PDB entry 1MKO | X-ray diffraction, 2.18 A resolution | chains A and C of the 4 polymer chains in the assembly

[Chain A (and C)]
Molecule: Hemoglobin alpha chain
Organism: Homo sapiens
Notes: chain C of this document is another copy of the same molecule, construct and numbering; everything in this record applies to it too
UniProt: P69905 (HBA_HUMAN); residue numbers follow UniProt; this construct covers 1-141
Amino-acid sequence (141 residues; numbered 1 to 141; the number before each row is that of its first residue):
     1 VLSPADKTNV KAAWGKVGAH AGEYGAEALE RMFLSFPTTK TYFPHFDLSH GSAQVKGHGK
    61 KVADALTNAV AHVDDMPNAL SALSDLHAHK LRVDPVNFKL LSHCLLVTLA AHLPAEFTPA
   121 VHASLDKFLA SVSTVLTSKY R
Bound ions: heme Fe: H87 (together with carbon monoxide)
Residues lining bound ligands:
  - carbon monoxide (CMO): L29, F43, H58, V62, H87, L101
  - heme (HEM): M32, T39, Y42, F43, F46, H58, K61, V62, A65, L66, L83, L86, H87, L91, V93, N97, F98, L101, L105, V132, L136
UniProt features mapped onto this chain:
  - site: K61 (Not glycated)
  - natural variant: D6 (A6D: In J-Toronto; this construct carries the variant), A13 (A13D: In J-Paris 1/J-Aljezur), E27 (A27E: In Shenyang; this construct carries the variant), K61 (K61N: In Zambia; deletion: In Clinic), D64 (A64D: In Pontoise; this construct carries the variant), D75 (D75A: In Lille; D75G: In Chapel Hill; D75N: In G-Pest), A111 (A111D: In Petah Tikva)

[Interface between chain A and chain C]
Residue-residue contacts - 9 pairs, chain A then chain C:
  V1(A) with K139(C)
  S138(A) with V1(C)
  K139(A) with V1(C); K127(C), hydrogen bond (backbone-side chain)
  Y140(A) with V1(C), hydrophobic; S3(C)
  R141(A) with S3(C), hydrogen bond; P4(C); D6(C), salt bridge
Interface residues without a listed pair, chain A (8 interface residues in all): S3, D6, K127
Interface residues without a listed pair, chain C (8 interface residues in all): L2, Y140

[Overview]
The chain A/chain C interface involves 8 residues from each chain; the contacts include 2 hydrogen bonds and 1
salt bridge. Polar contacts include R141(A)-D6(C), K139(A)-K127(C) and R141(A)-S3(C). Chain A binds carbon
monoxide and heme.
Both chains are Hemoglobin alpha chain (Homo sapiens). Entry 1MKO (A Fourth Quaternary Structure of Human
Hemoglobin A at 2.18 A Resolution) was determined by X-ray diffraction together with 1YZI from the same study.
